Entry 1N80 (X-ray diffraction, 2.45 A resolution); this record covers chains A and B.

Chain A (and B):
Name: baseplate structural protein gp8
Organism: Enterobacteria phage T4
Notes: chain B of this document is another copy of the same molecule, construct and numbering; everything in this record applies to it too
UniProt: P19062 (VG08_BPT4); residue numbers follow UniProt; this construct covers 1-334
Chain sequence (334 residues; each row starts with the number of its first residue):
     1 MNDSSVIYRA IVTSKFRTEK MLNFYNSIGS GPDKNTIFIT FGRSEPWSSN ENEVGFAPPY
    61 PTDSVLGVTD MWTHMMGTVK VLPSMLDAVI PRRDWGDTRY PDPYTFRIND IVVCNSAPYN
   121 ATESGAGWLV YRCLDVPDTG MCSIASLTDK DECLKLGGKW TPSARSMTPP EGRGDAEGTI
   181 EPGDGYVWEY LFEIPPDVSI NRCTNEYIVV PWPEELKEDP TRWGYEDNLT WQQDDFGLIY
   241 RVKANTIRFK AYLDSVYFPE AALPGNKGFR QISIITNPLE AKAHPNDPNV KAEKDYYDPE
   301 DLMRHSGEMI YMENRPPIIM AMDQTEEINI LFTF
Unresolved in the structure: 1-6
Disulfides: Cys142-Cys153

How chain A and chain B interact:
Residue-residue contacts (94; chain A residue first):
  Ile7(A) with Pro58(B); Arg315(B); Pro316(B)
  Tyr8(A) with Glu313(B); Asn314(B); Arg315(B)
  Arg9(A) with Pro58(B), hydrogen bond (side chain-backbone); Pro59(B); Tyr60(B); Pro61(B); Glu313(B); Asn314(B), hydrogen bond (backbone-backbone)
  Ala10(A) with Tyr311(B); Met312(B); Glu313(B)
  Ile11(A) with Pro61(B), hydrophobic; Tyr311(B); Met312(B), hydrogen bond (backbone-backbone)
  Val12(A) with Ile310(B)
  Thr13(A) with Asp63(B); Met309(B), hydrogen bond (side chain-backbone); Ile310(B), hydrogen bond (backbone-backbone); Met312(B)
  Ser14(A) with Asp63(B), hydrogen bond (backbone-side chain)
  Lys15(A) with Met309(B)
  Phe16(A) with Phe24(B), hydrophobic; Ile310(B), hydrophobic; Phe332(B), hydrophobic
  Glu19(A) with Thr276(B), hydrogen bond; Ile310(B)
  Asn23(A) with Phe24(B); Ser27(B); Asn35(B), hydrogen bond
  Phe24(A) with Asn23(B)
  Ser27(A) with Asn23(B)
  Asn35(A) with Glu19(B); Asn23(B), hydrogen bond
  Ala57(A) with Arg9(B)
  Pro58(A) with Ile7(B); Arg9(B), hydrogen bond (backbone-side chain)
  Tyr60(A) with Arg9(B)
  Pro61(A) with Arg9(B); Ile11(B), hydrophobic
  Asp63(A) with Thr13(B); Ser14(B), hydrogen bond (side chain-backbone)
  Val68(A) with Lys15(B)
  Trp231(A) with Asn286(B); Asn289(B), hydrogen bond (backbone-side chain)
  Gln232(A) with Leu279(B); Lys282(B), hydrogen bond (backbone-side chain); Pro285(B), hydrogen bond (side chain-backbone); Asn286(B); Asn289(B), hydrogen bond (backbone-side chain); Met303(B)
  Gln233(A) with Leu279(B); Asn289(B); His305(B); Ser306(B); Gly307(B)
  Asp235(A) with Asn289(B)
  Tyr240(A) with Glu308(B)
  Thr276(A) with Glu19(B), hydrogen bond
  Leu279(A) with Gln233(B)
  Lys282(A) with Gln232(B)
  Pro285(A) with Gln232(B)
  Asn286(A) with Trp231(B); Gln232(B), hydrogen bond
  Asn289(A) with Trp231(B), hydrogen bond (side chain-backbone); Gln232(B); Asp235(B), hydrogen bond
  Met303(A) with Gln232(B); Gln233(B)
  Ser306(A) with Gln233(B)
  Gly307(A) with Gln233(B)
  Glu308(A) with Lys15(B); Tyr240(B)
  Met309(A) with Thr13(B), hydrogen bond (backbone-side chain); Lys15(B), hydrogen bond (backbone-side chain)
  Ile310(A) with Val12(B); Thr13(B), hydrogen bond (backbone-backbone); Phe16(B)
  Tyr311(A) with Ala10(B); Ile11(B)
  Met312(A) with Ala10(B); Ile11(B), hydrogen bond (backbone-backbone); Thr13(B)
  Glu313(A) with Tyr8(B); Arg9(B); Ala10(B)
  Asn314(A) with Tyr8(B); Arg9(B), hydrogen bond (backbone-backbone)
  Arg315(A) with Tyr8(B), hydrogen bond
  Pro316(A) with Ile7(B)
  Phe332(A) with Phe16(B), hydrophobic
Other interface residues (no listed pair), chain A (53 interface residues in all): Lys20, Asp33, Phe56, Pro59, Asp234, Asp287, Thr333, Phe334
Other interface residues (no listed pair), chain B (53 interface residues in all): Lys20, Lys34, Phe56, Ala57, Asp287, Arg304, Thr333, Phe334

Summary:
Chain A and chain B each contribute 53 residues to their interface; the contacts include 25 hydrogen bonds.
Polar pairs include Arg9(A)-Pro58(B), Thr13(A)-Met309(B) and Ser14(A)-Asp63(B).
Chain A and chain B are both baseplate structural protein gp8 (Enterobacteria phage T4); the structure,
Bacteriophage T4 baseplate structural protein gp8, was determined by X-ray diffraction together with 1N8B from
the same study.
